Entry 8H8E (electron microscopy, 3.81 A resolution); this record covers chains B and C of the 7 polymer chains in the assembly.

# Chain B (and C)
Protein: Proton-activated chloride channel
From: Xenopus tropicalis
Notes: chain C of this document is another copy of the same molecule, construct and numbering; everything in this record applies to it too
Reference sequence: Q0V9Z3 (PACC1_XENTR); residues 1-352 here = UniProt positions 1-352
Amino-acid sequence (352 residues; numbered 1 to 352; the number before each row is that of its first residue):
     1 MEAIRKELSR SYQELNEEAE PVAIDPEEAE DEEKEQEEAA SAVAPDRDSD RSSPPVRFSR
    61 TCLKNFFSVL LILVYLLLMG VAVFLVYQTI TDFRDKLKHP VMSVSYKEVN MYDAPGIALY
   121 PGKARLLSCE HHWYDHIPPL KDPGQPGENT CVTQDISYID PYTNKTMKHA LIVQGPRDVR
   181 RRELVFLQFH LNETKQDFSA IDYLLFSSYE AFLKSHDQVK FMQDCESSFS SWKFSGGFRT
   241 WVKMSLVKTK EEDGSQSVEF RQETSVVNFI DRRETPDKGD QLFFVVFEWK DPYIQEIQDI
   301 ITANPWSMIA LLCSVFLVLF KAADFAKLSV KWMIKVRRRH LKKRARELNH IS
Not modelled in the structure: 1-59, 343-352 (chain C: 1-60, 346-352)
Disulfides: C129-C151

# How chain B and chain C interact
Residue-residue contacts - 48 pairs, chain B then chain C:
  Q88(B) - P305(C)
  Q88(B) - W306(C)
  D92(B) - P305(C)
  K96(B) - A303(C)
  H99(B) - Q298(C)  hydrogen bond
  P100(B) - S103(C)
  V101(B) - V101(C)  hydrophobic
  V101(B) - M102(C)
  M102(B) - M102(C)  hydrophobic
  M102(B) - V104(C)  hydrophobic
  Y162(B) - Y134(C)
  Y162(B) - H136(C)
  Y162(B) - R180(C)
  Y162(B) - R182(C)  hydrogen bond
  T163(B) - Y134(C)
  E193(B) - R273(C)  salt bridge
  T194(B) - R273(C)  hydrogen bond (backbone-side chain)
  K195(B) - L140(C)
  K195(B) - R273(C)
  D197(B) - F269(C)
  D197(B) - I270(C)  hydrogen bond (backbone-backbone)
  D197(B) - R273(C)
  F198(B) - R239(C)
  F198(B) - N268(C)
  F198(B) - F269(C)  hydrophobic
  F198(B) - I270(C)  hydrophobic
  S199(B) - V267(C)
  S199(B) - N268(C)
  S227(B) - R182(C)
  S227(B) - D291(C)
  S228(B) - D291(C)
  S230(B) - K243(C)
  S230(B) - K290(C)
  K233(B) - V267(C)
  S235(B) - V267(C)
  S235(B) - N268(C)  hydrogen bond (side chain-backbone)
  G236(B) - N268(C)  hydrogen bond (backbone-side chain)
  F238(B) - N268(C)
  P276(B) - R272(C)  hydrogen bond (backbone-side chain)
  D277(B) - R272(C)
  G279(B) - R272(C)
  Q281(B) - I270(C)
  L311(B) - S307(C)
  L311(B) - A310(C)  hydrophobic
  L311(B) - L311(C)  hydrophobic
  S314(B) - A310(C)  hydrogen bond (side chain-backbone)
  S314(B) - S314(C)
  L317(B) - L317(C)  hydrophobic
Also at the interface, not in a pair above, chain B (36 interface residues in all): Q196, A200, V266, K278, V315, V318, K321
Also at the interface, not in a pair above, chain C (35 interface residues in all): P143, R181, V266, I300, I301, C313, F316

# Overview
The interface between chain B and chain C involves 36 residues on one side and 35 on the other; the contacts
include 8 hydrogen bonds and 1 salt bridge. Polar contacts include E193(B)-R273(C), H99(B)-Q298(C) and
Y162(B)-R182(C).
Chain B and chain C are both Proton-activated chloride channel (Xenopus tropicalis); the structure, Structure
of the dimeric Xenopus tropical acid-sensitive outwardly rectifying channel ASOR trimer bound with tRNA
(closed ..., was determined by electron microscopy (same publication as 8H8D and 8H8F).
